2A9H - chains C and E of the 5 polymer chains in the assembly; structure by solution NMR.

# Chain C
Protein: Voltage-gated potassium channel
From: Streptomyces lividans
UniProt: P0A334 (KCSA_STRLI); residue numbers follow UniProt; this construct covers 1-132
Sequence (155 residues; numbered -22 to 132; the number before each row is that of its first residue; numbers below 1 keep their minus sign (Met-22 is residue -22)):
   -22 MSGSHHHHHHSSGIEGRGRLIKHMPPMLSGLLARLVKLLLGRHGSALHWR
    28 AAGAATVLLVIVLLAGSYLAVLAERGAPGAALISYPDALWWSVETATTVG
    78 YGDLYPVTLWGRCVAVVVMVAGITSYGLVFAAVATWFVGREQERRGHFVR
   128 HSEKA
Disordered / not traced: -22 to 22, 120-132
Differences from the reference sequence: cloning artifact (-22 to -19, -12 to 0); expression tag (-18 to -13); engineered mutation Ala58 (Gln in P0A334), Ser61 (Thr in P0A334), Asp64 (Arg in P0A334), Cys90 (Leu in P0A334), Tyr103 (Phe in P0A334), Phe107 (Thr in P0A334), Val110 (Leu in P0A334)
Swiss-Prot annotation at these positions:
  - motif: Thr75 to Asp80 (Selectivity filter)
  - mutagenesis: Glu71 (E71A: Prevents channel inactivation)

# Chain E
Protein: charybdotoxin
Sequence (37 residues; row label = number of the first residue in the row):
   801 EFTNVSCTTSKECWSVCQRLHNTSRGKCMNKKCRCYS
Cystine bridges: Cys807-Cys828, Cys813-Cys833, Cys817-Cys835
Modified residues: Glu801 (pyroglutamic acid; PCA)

# Chain C / chain E interface
Residue-residue contacts - 12 pairs, chain C then chain E:
  Pro55(C) - Lys811(E)
  Gly56(C) - Trp814(E)
  Ala58(C) - Arg825(E)
  Asp64(C) - Arg825(E)
  Tyr78(C) - Lys827(E)
  Asp80(C) - Arg825(E)
  Leu81(C) - Arg825(E)
  Tyr82(C) - Trp814(E)
  Tyr82(C) - Arg825(E)
  Tyr82(C) - Gly826(E)
  Tyr82(C) - Lys827(E)
  Val84(C) - Lys811(E)
Other interface residues (no listed pair), chain C (11 interface residues in all): Ala57, Gly79
Other interface residues (no listed pair), chain E (6 interface residues in all): Ser810

# Summary
11 residues of chain C and 6 residues of chain E are in contact. Curated annotation (UniProt) lists one
mutagenesis site on chain C.
Chain C is Voltage-gated potassium channel (Streptomyces lividans) and chain E is charybdotoxin; the
structure, NMR structural studies of a potassium channel / charybdotoxin complex, was determined by solution
NMR.
